8YQ8 - chains A and B; structure by X-ray diffraction, 2.10 A resolution.

Chain A (and B):
Name: Bifunctional dihydrofolate reductase-thymidylate synthase
Organism: Plasmodium falciparum VS/1
Notes: chain B of this document is another copy of the same molecule, construct and numbering; everything in this record applies to it too
UniProtKB: D9N170 (D9N170_PLAFA); residues 1-608 here = UniProt positions 1-608
Amino-acid sequence (608 residues; numbered 1 to 608; the number before each row is that of its first residue):
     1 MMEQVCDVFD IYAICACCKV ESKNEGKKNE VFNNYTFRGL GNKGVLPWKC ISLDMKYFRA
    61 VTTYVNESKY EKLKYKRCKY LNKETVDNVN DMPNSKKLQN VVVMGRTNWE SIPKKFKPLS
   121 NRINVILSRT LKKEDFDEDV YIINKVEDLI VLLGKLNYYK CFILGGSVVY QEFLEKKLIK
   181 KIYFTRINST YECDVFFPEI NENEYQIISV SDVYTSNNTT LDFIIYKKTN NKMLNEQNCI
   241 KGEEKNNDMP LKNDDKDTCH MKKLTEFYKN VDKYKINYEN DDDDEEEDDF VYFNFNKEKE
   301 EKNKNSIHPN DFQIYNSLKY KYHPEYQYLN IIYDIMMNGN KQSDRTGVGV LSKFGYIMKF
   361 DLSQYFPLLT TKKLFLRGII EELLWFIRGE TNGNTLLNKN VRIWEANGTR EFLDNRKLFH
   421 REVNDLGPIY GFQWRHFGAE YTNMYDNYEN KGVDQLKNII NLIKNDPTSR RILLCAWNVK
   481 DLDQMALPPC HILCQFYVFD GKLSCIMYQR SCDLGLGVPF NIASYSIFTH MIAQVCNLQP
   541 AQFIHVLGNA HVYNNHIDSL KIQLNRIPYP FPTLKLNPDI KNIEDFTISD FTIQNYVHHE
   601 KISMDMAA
Unresolved in the structure: 1-2, 23-29, 83-96, 230-282, 298-303, 607-608 (chain B: 1-2, 22-28, 88-96, 134-139, 230-284, 298-305, 606-608)
Residues lining bound ligands:
  - A1LZS (4-[4-[4-[2,4-bis(azanyl)-6-ethyl-pyrimidin-5-yl]oxybutoxy]phenyl]benzoic acid): Ile14, Cys15, Ala16, Leu46, Trp48, Cys50, Asp54, Met55, Phe58, Asn108, Ile112, Pro113, Phe116, Leu164, Tyr170, Thr185
  - NADPH (NDP; NADPH dihydro-nicotinamide-adenine-dinucleotide phosphate): Cys15, Ala16, Leu40, Gly41, Asn42, Gly44, Val45, Leu46, Trp48, Gly105, Arg106, Thr107, Asn108, Ser111, Leu127, Ser128, Arg129, Thr130, Leu131, Asn144, Lys145, Val146, Leu164, Gly165, Gly166, Ser167, Val168, Val169, Tyr170, Glu172, Val195
  - 2'-deoxyuridine 5'-monophosphate (UMP): Arg345, Cys490, His491, Gln509, Arg510, Ser511, Cys512, Asp513, Gly517, Val518, Asn521, His551, Tyr553

Chain A / chain B interface:
Pairs across the interface - 171 pairs, chain A then chain B:
  Tyr12(A) - Glu285(B)  hydrogen bond
  Leu53(A) - Phe295(B)
  Leu53(A) - Asn296(B)
  Lys56(A) - Phe295(B)
  Lys56(A) - Asn296(B)  hydrogen bond
  Tyr57(A) - Tyr292(B)
  Tyr57(A) - Phe293(B)
  Tyr57(A) - Phe295(B)  hydrophobic
  Ala60(A) - Phe295(B)  hydrophobic
  Val61(A) - Tyr292(B)  hydrophobic
  Tyr64(A) - Asp288(B)
  Tyr64(A) - Val291(B)  hydrophobic
  Lys69(A) - Glu287(B)  salt bridge
  Lys69(A) - Asp288(B)  salt bridge
  Tyr159(A) - Asp288(B)  hydrogen bond
  Lys160(A) - Glu285(B)  salt bridge
  Lys160(A) - Asp288(B)  salt bridge
  Lys160(A) - Tyr292(B)
  Lys180(A) - Glu285(B)  salt bridge
  Lys181(A) - Glu285(B)  salt bridge
  Lys181(A) - Glu286(B)  salt bridge
  Lys181(A) - Asp289(B)  salt bridge
  Tyr183(A) - Asp289(B)  hydrogen bond
  Tyr183(A) - Tyr292(B)  hydrophobic
  Ile208(A) - Glu286(B)
  Ser209(A) - Phe293(B)
  Val210(A) - Phe293(B)
  Ser211(A) - Phe293(B)
  Phe223(A) - Phe293(B)
  Phe223(A) - Phe295(B)  hydrophobic
  Ile225(A) - Asp289(B)
  Ile225(A) - Phe293(B)  hydrophobic
  Lys227(A) - Glu286(B)  salt bridge
  Asp283(A) - Lys227(B)  salt bridge
  Asp284(A) - Lys69(B)  salt bridge
  Glu285(A) - Tyr12(B)  hydrogen bond
  Glu285(A) - Lys160(B)  salt bridge
  Glu285(A) - Lys180(B)  salt bridge
  Glu285(A) - Lys181(B)  salt bridge
  Glu286(A) - Lys181(B)  salt bridge
  Glu286(A) - Ile208(B)
  Glu286(A) - Lys227(B)  salt bridge
  Glu286(A) - Tyr320(B)  hydrogen bond (backbone-side chain)
  Asp288(A) - Tyr64(B)
  Asp288(A) - Lys69(B)  salt bridge
  Asp288(A) - Tyr159(B)  hydrogen bond
  Asp288(A) - Lys160(B)  salt bridge
  Asp289(A) - Lys181(B)  salt bridge
  Asp289(A) - Tyr183(B)  hydrogen bond
  Asp289(A) - Ile225(B)
  Phe290(A) - Tyr320(B)
  Phe290(A) - Tyr322(B)
  Tyr292(A) - Tyr57(B)
  Tyr292(A) - Val61(B)  hydrophobic
  Tyr292(A) - Tyr64(B)  hydrophobic
  Tyr292(A) - Lys160(B)  hydrogen bond
  Tyr292(A) - Tyr183(B)  hydrophobic
  Phe293(A) - Tyr57(B)
  Phe293(A) - Ser209(B)
  Phe293(A) - Val210(B)
  Phe293(A) - Ser211(B)
  Phe293(A) - Phe223(B)
  Phe293(A) - Ile225(B)  hydrophobic
  Phe293(A) - Tyr320(B)  hydrophobic
  Phe293(A) - Tyr322(B)  hydrophobic
  Phe295(A) - Leu53(B)  hydrophobic
  Phe295(A) - Lys56(B)
  Phe295(A) - Tyr57(B)  hydrophobic
  Phe295(A) - Phe223(B)  hydrophobic
  Asn296(A) - Leu53(B)
  Asn296(A) - Lys56(B)  hydrogen bond
  Lys319(A) - Glu286(B)
  Tyr320(A) - Glu286(B)  hydrogen bond (side chain-backbone)
  Tyr320(A) - Phe290(B)
  Tyr322(A) - Phe290(B)
  Tyr322(A) - Phe293(B)  hydrophobic
  Asn340(A) - Tyr497(B)  hydrogen bond
  Asn340(A) - Phe499(B)
  Lys341(A) - Phe499(B)
  Gln342(A) - Thr468(B)
  Gln342(A) - Tyr497(B)
  Gln342(A) - Val498(B)  hydrogen bond (side chain-backbone)
  Gln342(A) - Phe499(B)
  Ser343(A) - Thr468(B)
  Asp344(A) - Arg470(B)  salt bridge
  Arg345(A) - Arg471(B)
  Ser352(A) - Tyr497(B)  hydrogen bond
  Lys353(A) - Tyr497(B)
  Phe354(A) - Lys359(B)  hydrogen bond (backbone-side chain)
  Phe354(A) - Gln495(B)
  Phe354(A) - Phe496(B)
  Phe354(A) - Tyr497(B)  hydrophobic
  Phe354(A) - Ser504(B)
  Phe354(A) - Cys505(B)
  Phe354(A) - Ile506(B)  hydrophobic
  Phe354(A) - Ile544(B)
  Gly355(A) - Lys359(B)  hydrogen bond (backbone-side chain)
  Gly355(A) - Ile506(B)
  Tyr356(A) - Ile357(B)
  Ile357(A) - Ile357(B)  hydrophobic
  Lys359(A) - Phe354(B)  hydrogen bond (side chain-backbone)
  Lys359(A) - Gly355(B)  hydrogen bond (side chain-backbone)
  Arg416(A) - Arg471(B)
  Phe437(A) - Asn478(B)
  Phe437(A) - Val479(B)  hydrophobic
  Phe437(A) - Lys480(B)
  Gly438(A) - Lys480(B)
  Val453(A) - Val479(B)  hydrophobic
  Gln455(A) - Val479(B)
  Thr468(A) - Ser343(B)
  Arg470(A) - Asp344(B)  salt bridge
  Arg470(A) - Arg510(B)  hydrogen bond (backbone-side chain)
  Arg470(A) - Ser511(B)  hydrogen bond
  Arg470(A) - Asn549(B)
  Arg470(A) - His551(B)
  Arg470(A) - Tyr553(B)  hydrogen bond
  Arg471(A) - Arg345(B)
  Arg471(A) - Arg416(B)
  Arg471(A) - Pro488(B)
  Arg471(A) - Arg510(B)
  Leu473(A) - Trp477(B)  hydrophobic
  Leu473(A) - Arg510(B)
  Cys475(A) - Trp477(B)
  Cys475(A) - Val479(B)  hydrophobic
  Trp477(A) - Leu473(B)  hydrophobic
  Trp477(A) - Cys475(B)
  Asn478(A) - Phe437(B)
  Val479(A) - Phe437(B)  hydrophobic
  Val479(A) - Val453(B)  hydrophobic
  Val479(A) - Gln455(B)
  Lys480(A) - Phe437(B)
  Lys480(A) - Gly438(B)  hydrogen bond (side chain-backbone)
  Pro488(A) - Arg471(B)
  Ile492(A) - Leu473(B)  hydrophobic
  Ile492(A) - Leu493(B)  hydrophobic
  Leu493(A) - Ile492(B)  hydrophobic
  Leu493(A) - Leu493(B)  hydrophobic
  Gln495(A) - Phe354(B)
  Gln495(A) - Tyr508(B)  hydrogen bond
  Gln495(A) - Arg510(B)  hydrogen bond (side chain-backbone)
  Gln495(A) - Gly548(B)
  Phe496(A) - Phe354(B)
  Tyr497(A) - Asn340(B)  hydrogen bond
  Tyr497(A) - Gln342(B)
  Tyr497(A) - Ser352(B)  hydrogen bond
  Tyr497(A) - Lys353(B)
  Tyr497(A) - Phe354(B)  hydrophobic
  Tyr497(A) - Asn549(B)
  Val498(A) - Gln342(B)  hydrogen bond (backbone-side chain)
  Phe499(A) - Asn340(B)
  Phe499(A) - Lys341(B)
  Phe499(A) - Gln342(B)
  Ser504(A) - Phe354(B)
  Ile506(A) - Phe354(B)  hydrophobic
  Ile506(A) - Gly355(B)
  Ile506(A) - Tyr508(B)
  Ile506(A) - Gly548(B)
  Tyr508(A) - Gln495(B)  hydrogen bond
  Tyr508(A) - Ile506(B)
  Arg510(A) - Arg470(B)  hydrogen bond (side chain-backbone)
  Arg510(A) - Arg471(B)
  Arg510(A) - Gln495(B)  hydrogen bond (backbone-side chain)
  Ser511(A) - Arg470(B)
  Ile544(A) - Phe354(B)
  Val546(A) - Val546(B)  hydrophobic
  Gly548(A) - Gln495(B)
  Gly548(A) - Ile506(B)
  Asn549(A) - Arg470(B)
  Asn549(A) - Tyr497(B)
  His551(A) - Arg470(B)
  Tyr553(A) - Arg470(B)  hydrogen bond
Also at the interface, not in a pair above, chain A (89 interface residues in all): Phe162, Tyr214, Glu287, Val291, Thr346, Val350, Leu487, Cys505, Leu547
Also at the interface, not in a pair above, chain B (87 interface residues in all): Asp10, Ala60, Phe162, Tyr214, Lys319, Val350, Tyr356, Leu487, Leu547

Summary:
Chain A and chain B form an interface of 89 and 87 residues respectively; the contacts include 31 hydrogen
bonds and 21 salt bridges. Polar contacts include Lys69(A)-Glu287(B), Lys69(A)-Asp288(B) and
Lys160(A)-Glu285(B). Bound to chain A: compound A1LZS, NADPH and 2'-deoxyuridine 5'-monophosphate.
Both chains are Bifunctional dihydrofolate reductase-thymidylate synthase (Plasmodium falciparum VS/1). Entry
8YQ8 (Quadruple mutant (N51I+C59R+S108N+I164L) Plasmodium falciparum dihydrofolate reductase-thymidylate
synthase (PfDHFR-TS V1/S) complexed with FB8, NADPH and dUMP) was determined by X-ray diffraction (same
publication as 8YQ9).
